Entry 2NZY (X-ray diffraction, 2.05 A resolution); this record covers chains A and B.

[Chain A (and B)]
Protein: Alpha1,3-Fucosyltransferase
From: Helicobacter pylori
Notes: EC 2.4.1.152; fragment: C-termincal truncated domain; chain B of this document is another copy of the same molecule, construct and numbering; everything in this record applies to it too
Reference sequence: O30511 (O30511_HELPY); residue numbers follow UniProt; this construct covers 1-363
Sequence (371 residues; each row starts with the number of its first residue):
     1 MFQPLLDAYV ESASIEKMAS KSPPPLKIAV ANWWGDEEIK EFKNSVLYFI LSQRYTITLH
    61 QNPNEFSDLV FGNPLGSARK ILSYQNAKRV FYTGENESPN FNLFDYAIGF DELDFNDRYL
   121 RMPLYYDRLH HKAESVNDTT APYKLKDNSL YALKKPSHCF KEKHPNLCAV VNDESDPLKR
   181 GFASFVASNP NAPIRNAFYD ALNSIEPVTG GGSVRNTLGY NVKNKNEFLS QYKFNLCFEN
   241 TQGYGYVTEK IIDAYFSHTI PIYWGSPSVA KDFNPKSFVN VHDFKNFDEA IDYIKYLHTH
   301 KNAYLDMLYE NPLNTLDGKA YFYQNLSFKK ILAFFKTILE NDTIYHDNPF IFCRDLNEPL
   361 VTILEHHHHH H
Not modelled in the structure: 75-83, 353-371 (chain B: 75-84, 349-371)
Construct notes: expression tag (364-371)
Residues lining bound ligands: alpha-L-fucopyranose / GDP: Gly94, Glu95, Leu124, Val186, Ala187, Ser188, Asn189, Arg195, Gly211, Gly212, Asn221, Val222, Lys223, Asn224, Lys225, Asn240, Tyr246, Thr248, Glu249, Lys250, Asp253
Swiss-Prot annotation at these positions:
  - region: Asp347 to Cys353 (Important for acceptor specificity)
  - binding site (substrate): Gly94, Val186 to Asn189, Arg195, Val222 to Lys225, Asn240, Tyr246 to Lys250
  - site: Glu95 (Important for catalytic activity)
From the paper describing this entry:
  - catalytic residues: Glu95, Glu249
  - binding site for the ligand GDP: Val186, Ser188, Asn189, Arg195, Val222, Lys223, Lys225, Glu249, Lys250
  - binding site for alpha-L-fucopyranose: Gly94, Asn240, Tyr246, Glu249
  - binding site for alpha-L-fucopyranose: Leu124 (proposed by the authors, not directly observed)
  - mutagenesis - E95A, E95D, R195A, E249A, E249D, E249Q, K250A: abolished catalytic activity
  - mutagenesis - R195K, N240A, Y246A, Y246F: decreased catalytic activity
  - mutagenesis - Y246A: decreased binding to GDP-fucose
  - mutagenesis - N240A (18-fold): decreased binding to LacNAc
  - mutagenesis - N240A: unchanged binding to GDP-fucose
  - conformationally variable residues (helix shift): Arg195

[Interface between chain A and chain B]
Contacting residue pairs - 19 pairs, chain A then chain B:
  Glu97(A) - Asn102(B)
  Ser98(A) - Asn102(B)  hydrogen bond (backbone-side chain)
  Asn102(A) - Glu97(B)
  Asn102(A) - Ser98(B)  hydrogen bond (side chain-backbone)
  Asp111(A) - Phe115(B)
  Glu112(A) - Phe115(B)
  Glu112(A) - Asn116(B)
  Leu113(A) - Asp114(B)
  Leu113(A) - Phe115(B)  hydrophobic
  Asp114(A) - Leu113(B)
  Asp114(A) - Asp114(B)  hydrogen bond (backbone-backbone)
  Phe115(A) - Asp111(B)
  Phe115(A) - Glu112(B)
  Phe115(A) - Leu113(B)  hydrophobic
  Asn116(A) - Glu112(B)  hydrogen bond (side chain-backbone)
  Tyr244(A) - Tyr345(B)  hydrophobic
  Tyr345(A) - Tyr244(B)  hydrophobic
  Phe350(A) - Pro193(B)  hydrophobic
  Phe352(A) - Asn191(B)
Other interface residues (no listed pair), chain A (18 interface residues in all): Asn96, Phe101, Gln242, Thr343, Ile344
Other interface residues (no listed pair), chain B (18 interface residues in all): Asn96, Phe101, Gln242, Thr343, Asp347

[Summary]
Chain A and chain B each contribute 18 residues to their interface; the contacts include 4 hydrogen bonds.
Among the polar pairs are Ser98(A)-Asn102(B), Asn116(A)-Glu112(B) and Asp114(A)-Asp114(B). From the paper:
catalytic residues Glu95(A) and Glu249(A); E95A, E95D and R195A of chain A, among others, abolish catalytic
activity; 11 substitutions were tested in all.
Chain A and chain B are both Alpha1,3-Fucosyltransferase (Helicobacter pylori); the structure, Crystal
Structure of alpha1,3-Fucosyltransferase with GDP-fucose, was determined by X-ray diffraction together with
2NZW and 2NZX from the same study.
